7KBG - chain A; structure by X-ray diffraction, 1.26 A resolution.

== Chain A ==
Protein: Histone deacetylase 2
Source organism: Homo sapiens
Notes: EC 3.5.1.98
UniProtKB: Q92769 (HDAC2_HUMAN); residues 1-376 here = UniProt positions 1-376
Sequence (376 residues; numbered 1 to 376; the number before each row is that of its first residue):
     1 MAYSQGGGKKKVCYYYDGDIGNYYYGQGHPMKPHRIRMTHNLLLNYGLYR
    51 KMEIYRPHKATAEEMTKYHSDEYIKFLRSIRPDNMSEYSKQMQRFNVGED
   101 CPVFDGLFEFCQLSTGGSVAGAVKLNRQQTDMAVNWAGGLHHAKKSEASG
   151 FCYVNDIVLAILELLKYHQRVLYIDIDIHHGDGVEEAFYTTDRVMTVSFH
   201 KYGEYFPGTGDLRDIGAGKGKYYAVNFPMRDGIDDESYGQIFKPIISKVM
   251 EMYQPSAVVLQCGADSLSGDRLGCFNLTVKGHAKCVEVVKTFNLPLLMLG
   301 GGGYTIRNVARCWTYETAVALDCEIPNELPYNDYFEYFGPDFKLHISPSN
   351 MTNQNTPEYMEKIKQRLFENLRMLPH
Not modelled in the structure: 1-7, 376
Bound ions: Ca2+ site 1: Asp175, Asp177, His179, Ser198, Phe199; Zn2+: Asp177, His179, Asp265 (together with WBA); Ca2+ site 2: Phe188, Thr191, Val194
Ligand contacts: WBA (N-{(1S)-5-[(2-fluoro-6-hydroxybenzene-1-carbonyl)amino]-1-[5-(naphthalen-2-yl)-1H-imidazol-2-yl]pentyl}-1,3-thiazole-5-carboxamide): Gln27, Gly28, His29, Pro30, Met31, Glu99, Asp100, Gly139, Leu140, His141, His142, Gly150, Phe151, Cys152, Asp177, His179, Phe206, Gln261, Asp265, Leu272, Gly301, Gly302, Tyr304

== Summary ==
Ligands of chain A: compound WBA. The Ca2+ site 1 is built by Asp175, Asp177, His179, Ser198 and Phe199. The
Zn2+ site is built by Asp177, His179 and Asp265.
Chain A is Histone deacetylase 2 (Homo sapiens); the structure, Structure of Human HDAC2 in complex with a
2-substituted benzamide inhibitor (compound 20), was determined by X-ray diffraction together with 7KBH from
the same study.
